3JB9 - chains C and G of the 43 polymer chains in the assembly; structure by electron microscopy, 3.60 A resolution.

Chain C:
Molecule: U5 snRNA
Organism: Schizosaccharomyces pombe
Sequence (120 nucleotides; row label = number of the first residue in the row):
     1 AUAAUCCGUCAAAGCACUUUGCAAAAGCUAACGUAUCUGUUUCUUGCCUU
    51 UUACCAGAAACAGCCGUUUGUAAGGUGUGCUAAUUUGACUGUAUAGUUUU
   101 UGUAAUCUUUUUCUUGAAAC
Unresolved in the structure: 1-6, 112-120

Chain G:
Name: Small nuclear ribonucleoprotein Sm D2
Organism: Schizosaccharomyces pombe 972h-
Reference sequence: O14036 (SMD2_SCHPO); numbering as in UniProt (aligned over 1-115)
Amino-acid sequence (115 residues; numbered 1 to 115; the number before each row is that of its first residue):
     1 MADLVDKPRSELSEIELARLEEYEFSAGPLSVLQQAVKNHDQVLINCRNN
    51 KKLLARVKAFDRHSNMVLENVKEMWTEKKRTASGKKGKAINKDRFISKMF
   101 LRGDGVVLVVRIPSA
Unresolved in the structure: 1-18, 85-86

Interface between chain C and chain G:
Residue-residue contacts (13; chain C residue first):
  A95(C) - His63(G)  hydrogen bond to the sugar
  U101(C) - His63(G)  stacking on the base
  U101(C) - Asn65(G)  hydrogen bond to the base
  U101(C) - Arg102(G)  hydrogen bond to the base
  U101(C) - Gly103(G)  base contact
  U101(C) - Asp104(G)  hydrogen bond to the base
  G102(C) - Arg48(G)  base contact
  G102(C) - Asp104(G)  sugar contact
  U103(C) - Arg48(G)  salt bridge to the phosphate
  A104(C) - Arg48(G)  sugar contact
  A105(C) - Arg48(G)  sugar contact
  A105(C) - Asn50(G)  hydrogen bond to the sugar
  C107(C) - Arg80(G)  salt bridge to the phosphate
Other interface residues (no listed pair), chain C (9 interface residues in all): U100, U106
Other interface residues (no listed pair), chain G (10 interface residues in all): Asn49, Arg62

In short:
The interface between chain C and chain G involves 9 residues on one side and 10 on the other, with 5 hydrogen
bonds, 2 salt bridges and 1 aromatic stacking contact. Polar contacts include U101(C)-Asn65(G),
U101(C)-Arg102(G) and U101(C)-Asp104(G).
Chain C is U5 snRNA (Schizosaccharomyces pombe) and chain G is Small nuclear ribonucleoprotein Sm D2
(Schizosaccharomyces pombe 972h-); the structure, Cryo-EM structure of the yeast spliceosome at 3.6 angstrom
resolution, was determined by electron microscopy.
